6OYA - chains A and B of the 5 polymer chains in the assembly; structure by electron microscopy, 3.30 A resolution.

Chain A:
Molecule: Gt-alpha/Gi1-alpha chimera
Source organism: Bos taurus
Reference sequence: P04695 (GNAT1_BOVIN); residues 1-201 carry their UniProt numbers (201 of 350 residues fall inside the UniProt entry; the rest is not from it)
Sequence (359 residues; numbered -8 to 350; the number before each row is that of its first residue; numbers below 1 keep their minus sign (Met-8 is residue -8)):
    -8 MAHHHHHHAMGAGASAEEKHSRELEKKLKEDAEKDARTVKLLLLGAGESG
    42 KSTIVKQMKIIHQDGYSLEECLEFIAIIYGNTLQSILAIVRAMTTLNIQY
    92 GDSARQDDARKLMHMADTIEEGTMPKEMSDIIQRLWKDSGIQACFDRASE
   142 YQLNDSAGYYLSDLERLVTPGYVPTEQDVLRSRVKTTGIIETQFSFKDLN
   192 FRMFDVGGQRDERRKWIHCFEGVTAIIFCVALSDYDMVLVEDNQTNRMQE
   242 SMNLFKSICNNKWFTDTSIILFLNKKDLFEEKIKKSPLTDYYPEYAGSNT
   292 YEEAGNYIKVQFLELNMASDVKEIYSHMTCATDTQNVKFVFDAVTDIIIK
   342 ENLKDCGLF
Disordered / not traced: -8 to 5, 49-177, 227-237
Differences from the reference sequence: expression tag (-8 to 0)
Swiss-Prot annotation at these positions:
  - region: Lys31 to Thr44 (G1 motif), Asp169 to Thr177 (G2 motif), Phe192 to Arg201 (G3 motif)
  - binding site (GTP): Gly36 to Ser43, Asp146, Leu171 to Thr177, Gly199
  - binding site (Mg(2+)): Ser43, Thr177
  - modified residue: Tyr142 (Phosphotyrosine)
  - lipidation: Gly2 (N-myristoyl glycine)
From the paper describing this entry:
  - conformationally variable residues (order/disorder transition): Leu344 to Phe350

Chain B:
Molecule: Guanine nucleotide-binding protein G(I)/G(S)/G(T) subunit beta-1
Source organism: Bos taurus
Reference sequence: P62871 (GBB1_BOVIN); residues 1-340 here = UniProt positions 1-340
Sequence (340 residues; numbered 1 to 340; the number before each row is that of its first residue):
     1 MSELDQLRQEAEQLKNQIRDARKACADATLSQITNNIDPVGRIQMRTRRT
    51 LRGHLAKIYAMHWGTDSRLLLSASQDGKLIIWDSYTTNKVHAIPLRSSWV
   101 MTCAYAPSGNYVACGGLDNICSIYNLKTREGNVRVSRELAGHTGYLSCCR
   151 FLDDNQIVTSSGDTTCALWDIETGQQTTTFTGHTGDVMSLSLAPDTRLFV
   201 SGACDASAKLWDVREGMCRQTFTGHESDINAICFFPNGNAFATGSDDATC
   251 RLFDLRADQELMTYSHDNIICGITSVSFSKSGRLLLAGYDDFNCNVWDAL
   301 KADRAGVLAGHDNRVSCLGVTDDGMAVATGSWDSFLKIWN
Disordered / not traced: 1-3
Differences from the reference sequence: conflict Leu71 (Val in P62871)
Swiss-Prot annotation at these positions:
  - modified residue: Ser2 (N-acetylserine), His266 (Phosphohistidine)
Disulfide bonds: Cys121-Cys149

Chain A / chain B interface:
Contacting residue pairs - 42 pairs, chain A then chain B:
  Glu8(A) with Asn88(B)
  Ser12(A) with Asn88(B); Lys89(B)
  Leu15(A) with Lys89(B); His91(B); Ala92(B), hydrophobic
  Glu16(A) with Lys89(B)
  Leu19(A) with Gly53(B); Lys78(B)
  Asp22(A) with Lys78(B), salt bridge
  Ala23(A) with Leu55(B), hydrophobic
  Thr178(A) with Asn119(B), hydrogen bond (backbone-side chain)
  Gly179(A) with Leu117(B); Asp118(B); Asn119(B)
  Ile180(A) with Leu117(B); Asp118(B)
  Arg193(A) with Ser98(B)
  Phe195(A) with Trp99(B)
  Gln200(A) with Leu117(B); Asn119(B), hydrogen bond; Gly144(B); Tyr145(B)
  Arg201(A) with Gly162(B), hydrogen bond (side chain-backbone); Asp163(B)
  Glu203(A) with Gly185(B)
  Arg205(A) with Cys204(B); Asp228(B), salt bridge
  Lys206(A) with Tyr145(B); Met188(B); Cys204(B); Asp228(B); Asn230(B), hydrogen bond; Asp246(B), salt bridge
  His209(A) with Trp332(B)
  Cys210(A) with Tyr59(B); Gln75(B), hydrogen bond (backbone-side chain); Trp99(B)
  Phe211(A) with Trp99(B), hydrophobic
  Glu212(A) with Lys57(B); Trp332(B)
  Trp254(A) with Arg314(B)
Also at the interface, not in a pair above, chain A (26 interface residues in all): Glu9, His11, Gly199, Trp207
Also at the interface, not in a pair above, chain B (33 interface residues in all): Ile80, Val90, Met101, Thr143, Thr184, Asp186

In short:
26 residues of chain A and 33 residues of chain B are in contact; the contacts include 5 hydrogen bonds and 3
salt bridges. Polar pairs include Asp22(A)-Lys78(B), Arg205(A)-Asp228(B) and Lys206(A)-Asp246(B). Curated
annotation (UniProt) lists 17 GTP-binding residues and Mg2+-binding residues Ser43(A) and Thr177(A) on chain
A. From the paper: conformational variability at Leu344(A).
Here chain A is Gt-alpha/Gi1-alpha chimera and chain B is Guanine nucleotide-binding protein G(I)/G(S)/G(T)
subunit beta-1, both from Bos taurus. Entry 6OYA (Structure of the Rhodopsin-Transducin-Nanobody Complex) was
determined by electron microscopy, deposited together with 6OY9.
